6F2R - chains A and Q of the 7 polymer chains in the assembly; structure by X-ray diffraction, 3.90 A resolution.

Chain A:
Name: HspB2, Heat shock protein beta-2
Organism: Homo sapiens
Reference sequence: Q16082 (HSPB2_HUMAN); residues 65-182 carry their UniProt numbers (118 of 149 residues fall inside the UniProt entry; the rest is not from it)
Amino-acid sequence (213 residues; numbered 20 to 182 plus 64 insertion-coded residues; 14 numbers in that range are skipped by the numbering (no residue carries them; nothing is unmodelled there); the number before each row is that of its first residue; a row labelled like 50A-50Z holds insertion residues (50A, then the next letters in order); X marks 31 residues of unknown identity (built as UNK)):
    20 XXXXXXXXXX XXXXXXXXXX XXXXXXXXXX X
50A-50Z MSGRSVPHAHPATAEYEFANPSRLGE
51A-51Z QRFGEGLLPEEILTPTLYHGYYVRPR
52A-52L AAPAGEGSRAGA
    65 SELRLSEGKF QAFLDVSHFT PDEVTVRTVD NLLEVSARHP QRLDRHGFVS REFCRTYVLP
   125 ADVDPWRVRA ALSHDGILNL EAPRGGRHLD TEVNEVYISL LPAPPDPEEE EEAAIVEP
Disordered / not traced: 50A-50Z, 51A-51Z, 52A-52L, 156, 165-182

Chain Q:
Name: Heat shock protein beta-3, Heat shock protein beta-2
Organism: Homo sapiens
Reference sequence: Q12988 (HSPB3_HUMAN); numbering as in UniProt (aligned over 1-149)
Amino-acid sequence (161 residues; numbered 1 to 161; the number before each row is that of its first residue):
     1 MAKIILRHLI EIPVRYQEEF EARGLEDCRL DHALYALPGP TIVDLRKTRA AQSPPVDSAA
    61 ETPPREGKSH FQILLDVVQF LPEDIIIQTF EGWLLIKAQH GTRMDEHGFI SRSFTRQYKL
   121 PDGVEIKDLS AVLCHDGILV VEVKDPVGTP EEEEEAAIVE P
Disordered / not traced: 11-65, 145-161
UniProt features mapped onto this chain:
  - natural variant: Arg7 (R7S: In HMND4)
Reported in the primary citation:
  - disease-associated variants - R116P: abolished binding to HspB2
  - disease-associated variants - Y118H (citing earlier work)

Interface between chain A and chain Q:
Residue-residue contacts (16):
  Leu67(A) - His107(Q)
  Gly111(A) - Gln117(Q)
  Phe112(A) - Arg116(Q)
  Phe112(A) - Gln117(Q)  hydrogen bond (backbone-backbone)
  Val113(A) - Thr115(Q)
  Val113(A) - Arg116(Q)
  Ser114(A) - Ser113(Q)
  Ser114(A) - Phe114(Q)
  Ser114(A) - Thr115(Q)  hydrogen bond (backbone-backbone)
  Arg115(A) - Ser113(Q)
  Glu116(A) - Arg112(Q)
  Glu116(A) - Ser113(Q)  hydrogen bond (backbone-backbone)
  Phe117(A) - Ser111(Q)
  Cys118(A) - Ser111(Q)  hydrogen bond (backbone-backbone)
  Thr120(A) - Gly108(Q)
  Thr120(A) - Phe109(Q)  hydrogen bond (side chain-backbone)
Other interface residues (no listed pair), chain A (13 interface residues in all): Glu66, Arg119, Tyr121
Other interface residues (no listed pair), chain Q (18 interface residues in all): Leu9, Ile10, Leu74, Leu75, Asp76, Val78, Ile110, Asp136
Interface features reported in the paper:
  - interface residues, chain A: UNK_34(A)

Overview:
The interface between chain A and chain Q involves 13 residues on one side and 18 on the other; the contacts
include 5 hydrogen bonds. Polar contacts include Thr120(A)-Phe109(Q), Phe112(A)-Gln117(Q) and
Ser114(A)-Thr115(Q). The paper reports that R116P of chain Q abolishes binding to HspB2; the interface residue
UNK_34(A).
Here chain A is HspB2, Heat shock protein beta-2 and chain Q is Heat shock protein beta-3, Heat shock protein
beta-2, both from Homo sapiens. Entry 6F2R (A heterotetramer of human HspB2 and HspB3) was determined by X-ray
diffraction.
